6YB1 - chains A and D of the 4 polymer chains in the assembly; structure by X-ray diffraction, 2.15 A resolution.

[Chain A (and D)]
Molecule: K2-CCTM-VbIc
Notes: chain D of this document is another copy of the same molecule, construct and numbering; everything in this record applies to it too
Sequence (33 residues; numbered 0 to 32; the number before each row is that of its first residue; numbering starts at 0):
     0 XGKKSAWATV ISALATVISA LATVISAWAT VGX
Modified positions: ACE (acetyl group) at position 0; NH2 (amino group) at position 32
Residues lining bound ligands: nonaethylene glycol (2PE): Val9, Leu13, Val16, Leu20, Val23, Trp27

[How chain A and chain D interact]
Contacting residue pairs (34; chain A residue first):
  Ser4(A) with Ser25(D); Ala28(D); Thr29(D), hydrogen bond
  Ala5(A) with Thr29(D), hydrogen bond (backbone-side chain)
  Ala7(A) with Ser25(D)
  Thr8(A) with Ser25(D), hydrogen bond; Ala26(D), hydrogen bond (side chain-backbone); Thr29(D), hydrogen bond
  Ser11(A) with Ser18(D); Ala21(D); Thr22(D), hydrogen bond
  Ala12(A) with Thr22(D), hydrogen bond (backbone-side chain)
  Ala14(A) with Ser18(D)
  Thr15(A) with Ser18(D), hydrogen bond; Ala19(D), hydrogen bond (side chain-backbone); Thr22(D), hydrogen bond
  Ser18(A) with Ser11(D); Ala14(D); Thr15(D), hydrogen bond
  Ala19(A) with Thr15(D), hydrogen bond (backbone-side chain)
  Ala21(A) with Ser11(D)
  Thr22(A) with Ser11(D), hydrogen bond; Ala12(D); Thr15(D), hydrogen bond
  Ser25(A) with Ser4(D); Ala7(D); Thr8(D), hydrogen bond
  Ala26(A) with Thr8(D), hydrogen bond (backbone-side chain)
  Ala28(A) with ACE_0(D); Ser4(D)
  Thr29(A) with Ser4(D), hydrogen bond (side chain-backbone); Ala5(D); Thr8(D), hydrogen bond
  NH2_32(A) with ACE_0(D)
Also at the interface, not in a pair above, chain A (18 interface residues in all): Gly1

[In short]
18 residues of chain A and 17 residues of chain D are in contact, with 18 hydrogen bonds. Polar pairs include
Ser4(A)-Thr29(D), Ala5(A)-Thr29(D) and Thr8(A)-Ser25(D). Ligands of chain A: nonaethylene glycol.
Chain A and chain D are both K2-CCTM-VbIc; the structure, Crystal structure of an antiparallel octameric
transmembrane coiled coil K2-CCTM-VbIc, was determined by X-ray diffraction, deposited together with 6YAZ,
6YB0 and 6YB2.
